PDB entry 1V4U | X-ray diffraction, 2.00 A resolution | chains A and B of the 4 polymer chains in the assembly

# Chain A
Protein: hemoglobin alpha chain
From: Thunnus thynnus
UniProtKB: Q8AYM0 (Q8AYM0_THUTH); residues 1-143 here correspond to UniProt positions 2-144 (UniProt number = residue number + 1)
Amino-acid sequence (144 residues; numbered 0 to 143; the number before each row is that of its first residue; numbering starts at 0):
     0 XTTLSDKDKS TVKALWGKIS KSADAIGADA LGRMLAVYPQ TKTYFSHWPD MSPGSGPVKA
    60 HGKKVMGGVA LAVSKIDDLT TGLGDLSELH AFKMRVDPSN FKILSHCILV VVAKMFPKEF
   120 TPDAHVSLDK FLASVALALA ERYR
Modified positions: ACE (acetyl group) at position 0
Bound ions: heme Fe: His-89 (together with carbon monoxide)
Small-molecule neighbours: carbon monoxide / heme: Leu-30, Met-33, Thr-40, Tyr-43, Phe-44, His-46, Trp-47, His-60, Lys-63, Val-64, Gly-67, Val-68, Leu-85, Leu-88, His-89, Met-93, Val-95, Asn-99, Phe-100, Leu-103, Ile-107, Val-134, Leu-138

# Chain B
Protein: hemoglobin beta chain
From: Thunnus thynnus
UniProtKB: Q8AYM1 (Q8AYM1_THUTH); residues 1-146 here correspond to UniProt positions 2-147 (UniProt number = residue number + 1)
Amino-acid sequence (146 residues; numbered 1 to 146; the number before each row is that of its first residue):
     1 VEWTQQERSI IAGIFANLNY EDIGPKALAR CLIVYPWTQR YFGAYGDLST PDAIKGNAKI
    61 AAHGVKVLHG LDRAVKNMDN INEAYSELSV LHSDKLHVDP DNFRILGDCL TVVIAANLGD
   121 AFTVETQCAF QKFLAVVVFA LGRKYH
Unresolved in the structure: 143-146
Bound ions: heme Fe: His-92 (together with carbon monoxide)
Small-molecule neighbours: carbon monoxide / heme: Leu-28, Thr-38, Tyr-41, Phe-42, Tyr-45, His-63, Lys-66, Val-67, Gly-70, Leu-71, Tyr-85, Leu-88, Leu-91, His-92, Leu-96, Val-98, Asn-102, Phe-103, Leu-106, Gly-107, Val-137, Leu-141

# How chain A and chain B interact
Residue-residue contacts (32):
  Arg-32(A) with Phe-122(B), hydrogen bond (side chain-backbone); Thr-123(B), hydrogen bond (side chain-backbone); Val-124(B); Gln-127(B)
  Ala-35(A) with Val-124(B), hydrophobic; Cys-128(B)
  Val-36(A) with Gln-127(B); Cys-128(B), hydrophobic; Gln-131(B)
  Tyr-37(A) with Gln-131(B)
  Pro-52(A) with Val-124(B), hydrophobic
  His-105(A) with Asp-108(B), salt bridge
  Val-109(A) with Thr-111(B); Ala-115(B); Phe-122(B), hydrophobic; Gln-127(B)
  Ala-112(A) with Val-112(B); Ala-116(B)
  Lys-113(A) with Ala-115(B); Gly-119(B); Phe-122(B)
  Pro-116(A) with Ala-116(B)
  Phe-119(A) with Arg-30(B), hydrogen bond (backbone-side chain); Val-112(B), hydrophobic
  Thr-120(A) with Arg-30(B)
  Pro-121(A) with Arg-30(B); Lys-55(B)
  His-124(A) with Arg-30(B), hydrogen bond; Val-34(B)
  Val-125(A) with Ile-33(B); Val-34(B), hydrophobic
  Asp-128(A) with Tyr-35(B), hydrogen bond
Other interface residues (no listed pair), chain A (19 interface residues in all): Cys-106, Leu-108, Asp-122
Other interface residues (no listed pair), chain B (20 interface residues in all): Pro-51, Cys-109, Asp-120

# Overview
19 residues of chain A face 20 of chain B across their interface; the contacts include 5 hydrogen bonds and 1
salt bridge. Polar contacts include His-105(A)/Asp-108(B), Arg-32(A)/Phe-122(B) and Arg-32(A)/Thr-123(B).
Bound to chain A: carbon monoxide / heme.
Chain A is hemoglobin alpha chain and chain B is hemoglobin beta chain, both from Thunnus thynnus; the
structure, Crystal structure of bluefin tuna carbonmonoxy-hemoglobin, was determined by X-ray diffraction,
deposited together with 1V4W and 1V4X.
